Entry 9EHM (electron microscopy, 4.20 A resolution (low resolution: residue-level contacts below are approximate; hydrogen-bond / salt-bridge calls are withheld)); this record covers chains B and H of the 16 polymer chains in the assembly.

== Chain B ==
Name: HIV-1 BG505 SOSIP gp120, Envelope glycoprotein gp120
Organism: Human immunodeficiency virus 1
UniProt: Q2N0S5 (Q2N0S5_HV1); the construct lacks a stretch of the UniProt sequence and is renumbered around it, so the offset changes along the chain: 33-138 = UniProt 32-137; 147-185 = UniProt 138-176; 187-309 = UniProt 186-308; 312-321 = UniProt 309-318; 2 more segments
Sequence (506 residues; each row starts with the number of its first residue; note: 12 numbers in that range are skipped by the numbering (no residue carries them; nothing is unmodelled there); a row labelled like 185A-185I holds insertion residues (185A, then the next letters in order)):
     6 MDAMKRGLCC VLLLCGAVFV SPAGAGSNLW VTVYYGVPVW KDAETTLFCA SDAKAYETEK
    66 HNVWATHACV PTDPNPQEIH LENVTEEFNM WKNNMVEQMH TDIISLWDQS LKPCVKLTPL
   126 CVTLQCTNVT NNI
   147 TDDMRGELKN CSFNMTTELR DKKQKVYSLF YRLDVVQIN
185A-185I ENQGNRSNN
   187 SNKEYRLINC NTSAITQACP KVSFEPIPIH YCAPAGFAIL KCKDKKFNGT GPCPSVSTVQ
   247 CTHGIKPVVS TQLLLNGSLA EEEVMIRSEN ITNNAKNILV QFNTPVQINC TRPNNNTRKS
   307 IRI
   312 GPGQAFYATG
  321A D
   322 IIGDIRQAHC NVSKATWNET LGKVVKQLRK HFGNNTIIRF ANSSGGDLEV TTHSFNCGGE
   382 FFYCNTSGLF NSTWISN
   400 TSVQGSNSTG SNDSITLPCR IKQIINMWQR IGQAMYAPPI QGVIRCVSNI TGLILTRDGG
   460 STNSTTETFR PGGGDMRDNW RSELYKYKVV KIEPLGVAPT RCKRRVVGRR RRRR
Unresolved in the structure: 6-32, 147-151, 185A-185I, 400-410, 459-463, 506-513
Disulfides: Cys54-Cys74, Cys119-Cys205, Cys126-Cys196, Cys131-Cys157, Cys218-Cys247, Cys228-Cys239, Cys296-Cys331, Cys378-Cys445, Cys385-Cys418
Covalent attachments: N-acetylglucosamine (NAG) linked to Asn88, Asn133, Asn156, Asn160, Asn234, Asn276, Asn295, Asn301, Asn339, Asn363, Asn386, Asn392, Asn448; glycan linked to Asn197, Asn262, Asn332
Construct notes: engineered mutation Asn332 (Thr330 in Q2N0S5), Cys501 (Ala498 in Q2N0S5); insertion (509-513)
Reported in the primary citation:
  - post-translational modification sites: Asn197, Asn276 (citing earlier work)

== Chain H ==
Name: IOMAmin5 Fab Heavy Chain
Organism: Homo sapiens
Notes: antibody fragment or engineered binder
Sequence (128 residues; numbered 1 to 115 plus 13 insertion-coded residues; the number before each row is that of its first residue; a row labelled like 82A-82C holds insertion residues (82A, then the next letters in order)):
     1 QVQLVQSGAQ VKKPGASVTV SCTASGYTFT GYHMHWVRQA PGQGLEWMGW IN
   52A P
    53 FRGAVKYAQK FRGRVSMTRD TSIEIFYMEL
82A-82C SRL
    83 RSDDTAVYYC AREMFDSS
100A-100I ADWSPWRGM
   101 VAWGQGTLVT VSSAS
Unresolved in the structure: 1
Disulfides: Cys22-Cys92

== Chain B / chain H interface ==
Pairs across the interface (30):
  Thr198(B) with Ser74(H)
  Glu275(B) with Asp100B(H); Trp100C(H)
  Asn276(B) with Trp100C(H)
  Asn279(B) with Trp100C(H); Trp100F(H)
  Asn280(B) with Lys58(H); Trp100F(H)
  Ala281(B) with Trp50(H); Lys58(H); Pro100E(H); Trp100F(H)
  Ser365(B) with Val57(H); Arg64(H)
  Gly366(B) with Val57(H)
  Gly367(B) with Arg54(H); Gly55(H)
  Asp368(B) with Arg54(H)
  Glu370(B) with Arg54(H)
  Val371(B) with Arg54(H)
  Trp427(B) with Phe53(H); Arg54(H)
  Gln428(B) with Phe53(H); Arg54(H)
  Arg456(B) with Lys58(H)
  Asp457(B) with Arg64(H)
  Gly458(B) with Gln61(H)
  Arg469(B) with Arg64(H)
  Gly473(B) with Arg54(H)
  Asp474(B) with Arg54(H)
Other interface residues (no listed pair), chain B (23 interface residues in all): Met426, Ile430, Thr455
Other interface residues (no listed pair), chain H (17 interface residues in all): Ala56, Tyr59, Arg71, Thr73

== Summary ==
23 residues of chain B and 17 residues of chain H are in contact. Covalently linked N-acetylglucosamine: at
Asn88(B), Asn133(B), Asn156(B), Asn160(B), Asn234(B) and Asn276(B) and 7 more. From the paper: modification
sites Asn197(B) and Asn276(B).
Here chain B is HIV-1 BG505 SOSIP gp120, Envelope glycoprotein gp120 (Human immunodeficiency virus 1) and
chain H is IOMAmin5 Fab Heavy Chain (Homo sapiens). Entry 9EHM (Structure of HIV-1 BG505 SOSIP.664 Env trimer
in complex with IOMAmin5 and 10-1074 Broadly Neutralizing Antibodies ...) was determined by electron
microscopy together with 9EHL from the same study.
